6ND4 - chains 2 and U of the 30 polymer chains in the assembly; structure by electron microscopy, 4.30 A resolution (low resolution: residue-level contacts below are approximate; hydrogen-bond / salt-bridge calls are withheld).

== Chain 2 ==
Molecule: U3 snoRNA
Source organism: Saccharomyces cerevisiae BY4741
Sequence (146 nucleotides; numbered 23 to 333; 165 numbers in that range are skipped by the numbering (no residue carries them; nothing is unmodelled there); the number before each row is that of its first residue):
    23 AGGAUC
    30 AGGAAUCGUC ACUCUUUGAC UCUUCAAAAG AGCCACUGAA UCCAACUUGG UUGAUGAGUC
    90 CCAUAACCUU UGUACCC
   110 AGUGAGAAA
   200 CCGU
   246 AUGGCGCGAU GAUCU
   263 ACCCA
   304 UGGGUGGGUA CAAAUGGCAG UCUGACAAGU

== Chain U ==
Name: Sof1
Source organism: Saccharomyces cerevisiae BY4741
Reference sequence: P33750 (DCA13_YEAST); numbering as in UniProt (aligned over 1-489)
Chain sequence (489 residues; numbered 1 to 489; the number before each row is that of its first residue):
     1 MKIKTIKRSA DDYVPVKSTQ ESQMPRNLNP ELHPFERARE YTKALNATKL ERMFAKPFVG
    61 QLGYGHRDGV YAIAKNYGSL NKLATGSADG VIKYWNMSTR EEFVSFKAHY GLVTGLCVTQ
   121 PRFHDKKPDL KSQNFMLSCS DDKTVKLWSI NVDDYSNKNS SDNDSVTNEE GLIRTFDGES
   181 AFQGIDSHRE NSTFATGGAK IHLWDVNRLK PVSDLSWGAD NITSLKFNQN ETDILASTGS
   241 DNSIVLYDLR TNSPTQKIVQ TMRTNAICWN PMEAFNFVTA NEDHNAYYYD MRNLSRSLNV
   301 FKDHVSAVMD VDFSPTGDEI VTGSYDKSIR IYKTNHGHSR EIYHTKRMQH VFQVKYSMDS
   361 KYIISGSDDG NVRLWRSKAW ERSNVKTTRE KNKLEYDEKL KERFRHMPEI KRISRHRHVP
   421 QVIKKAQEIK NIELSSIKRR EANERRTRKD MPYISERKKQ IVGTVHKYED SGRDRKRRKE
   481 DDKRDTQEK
Unresolved in the structure: 121-133, 152-169, 439-489

== Chain 2 / chain U interface ==
Contacting residue pairs (19):
  A30(2) with Ala55(U); Ile342(U); His344(U)
  G31(2) with Thr345(U); Arg347(U)
  G32(2) with Ala55(U); Lys56(U); Pro57(U); Phe58(U)
  U35(2) with Leu50(U); Trp380(U)
  C36(2) with Thr387(U); Arg389(U); Glu390(U)
  G37(2) with Arg389(U)
  C39(2) with Ser18(U); Thr19(U); Ser22(U)
  A40(2) with Ser18(U)
Also at the interface, not in a pair above, chain U (22 interface residues in all): Gln20, Glu21, Ala47, Tyr343, Met348, Arg417

== Summary ==
8 residues of chain 2 and 22 residues of chain U are in contact.
Here chain 2 is U3 snoRNA and chain U is Sof1, both from Saccharomyces cerevisiae BY4741. Entry 6ND4
(Conformational switches control early maturation of the eukaryotic small ribosomal subunit) was determined by
electron microscopy.
